Entry 6G1Z (X-ray diffraction, 2.03 A resolution); this record covers chain A.

== Chain A ==
Molecule: Bacteriophytochrome protein
From: Agrobacterium fabrum (strain C58 / ATCC 33970)
Notes: EC 2.7.13.3
Reference sequence: A9CI81 (A9CI81_AGRFC); residue numbers follow UniProt; this construct covers 1-505
Sequence (509 residues; each row starts with the number of its first residue):
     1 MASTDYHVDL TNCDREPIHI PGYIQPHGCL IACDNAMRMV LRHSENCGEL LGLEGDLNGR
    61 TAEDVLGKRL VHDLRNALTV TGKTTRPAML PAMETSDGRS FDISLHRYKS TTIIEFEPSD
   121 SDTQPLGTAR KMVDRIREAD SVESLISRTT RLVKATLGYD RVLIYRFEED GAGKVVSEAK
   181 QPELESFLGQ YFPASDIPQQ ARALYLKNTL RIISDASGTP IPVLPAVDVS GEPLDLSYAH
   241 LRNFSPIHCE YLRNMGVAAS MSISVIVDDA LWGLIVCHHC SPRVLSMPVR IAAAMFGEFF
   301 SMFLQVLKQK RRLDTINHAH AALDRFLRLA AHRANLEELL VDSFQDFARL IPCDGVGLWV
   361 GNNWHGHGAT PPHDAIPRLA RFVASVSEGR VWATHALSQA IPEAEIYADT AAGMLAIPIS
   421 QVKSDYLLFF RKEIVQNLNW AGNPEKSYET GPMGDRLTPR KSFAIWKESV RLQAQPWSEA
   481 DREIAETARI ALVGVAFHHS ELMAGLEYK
Disordered / not traced: 1-5, 79-84, 120-125, 507-509
Sequence notes: engineered mutation R69 (Lys in A9CI81), K83 (Arg in A9CI81), D120 (Gly in A9CI81), T123 (Ala in A9CI81), L163 (Met in A9CI81), E168 (Gln in A9CI81), P220 (Arg in A9CI81), N243 (Ser in A9CI81), F244 (Val in A9CI81), D269 (Gly in A9CI81), V276 (Ala in A9CI81), C280 (Tyr in A9CI81), A294 (Glu in A9CI81), F303 (His in A9CI81), R333 (His in A9CI81), L336 (Ile in A9CI81), R349 (Asp in A9CI81), I351 (Met in A9CI81), V386 (Ala in A9CI81), D409 (Gly in A9CI81), I419 (Leu in A9CI81), S469 (Thr in A9CI81), T487 (Ala in A9CI81), G494 (Glu in A9CI81); expression tag (506-509)
Glycans and other covalent adducts: biliverdin, bound form at Pfr state (EL5) linked to C13
Ligand contacts:
  - biliverdin, bound form at Pfr state (EL5; 3-[(2Z)-2-({3-(2-carboxyethyl)-5-[(E)-(4-ethenyl-3-methyl-5-oxo-1,5-dihydro-2H-pyrrol-2-ylidene)methyl]-4-methyl-1H-pyrrol-2-yl}methylidene)-5-{(Z)-[(3E,4S)-3-ethylidene-4-methyl-5-oxopyrrolidin-2-ylidene]methyl}-4-methyl-2H-pyrrol-3-yl]propanoic acid): L10, D14, I18, Y165, F187, Q190, F192, S195, D196, I197, P198, A201, Y205, R211, I213, R242, F244, S245, I247, H248, Y251, L252, M255, S260, L274, V276, H278, R456, L457, P459, S462
  - ETE (2-{2-[2-2-(methoxy-ethoxy)-ethoxy]-ethoxy}-ethanol): Y23, Q25, P26, D215, A216, G218, T219, P220, N243, F244, P246, C249
From the paper describing this entry:
  - binding site for biliverdin, bound form at Pfr state: C13, Y165, Q190

== Overview ==
Chain A binds compound ETE. Biliverdin, bound form at Pfr state is covalently linked to C13. From the paper: a
binding site for biliverdin, bound form at Pfr state at C13, Y165 and Q190.
Chain A is Bacteriophytochrome protein (Agrobacterium fabrum (strain C58 / ATCC 33970)); the structure,
Crystal structure of a fluorescence optimized bathy phytochrome PAiRFP2 derived from wild-type Agp2 in its Pfr
..., was determined by X-ray diffraction (same publication as 6G1Y and 6G20).
